PDB entry 8PEW | electron microscopy, 4.30 A resolution (low resolution: residue-level contacts below are approximate; hydrogen-bond / salt-bridge calls are withheld) | chains g and h of the 34 polymer chains in the assembly

# Chain g (and h)
Name: Polarity suppression protein
From: Enterobacteria phage P4
Notes: chain h of this document is another copy of the same molecule, construct and numbering; everything in this record applies to it too
UniProtKB: P05460 (VPSU_BPP4); residue numbers follow UniProt; this construct covers 1-190
Amino-acid sequence (190 residues; numbered 1 to 190; the number before each row is that of its first residue):
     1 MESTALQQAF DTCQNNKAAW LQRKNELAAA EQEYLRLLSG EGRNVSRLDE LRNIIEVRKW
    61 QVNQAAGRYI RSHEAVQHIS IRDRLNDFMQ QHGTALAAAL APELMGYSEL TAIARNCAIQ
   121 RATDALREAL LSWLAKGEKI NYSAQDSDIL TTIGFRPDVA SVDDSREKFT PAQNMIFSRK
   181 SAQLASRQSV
Unresolved in the structure: 1-3

# How chain g and chain h interact
Pairs across the interface (77; chain g residue first):
  Gln77(g) - Pro102(h)
  His78(g) - Arg121(h)
  Ile81(g) - Ala99(h)
  Ile81(g) - Pro102(h)
  Arg84(g) - Ala99(h)
  Leu85(g) - Ala99(h)
  Leu85(g) - Ala125(h)
  Leu85(g) - Ala129(h)
  Phe88(g) - Ala95(h)
  Phe88(g) - Leu96(h)
  Met89(g) - Ser132(h)
  Met89(g) - Trp133(h)
  Met89(g) - Lys136(h)
  Gln90(g) - Lys136(h)
  His92(g) - Phe88(h)
  His92(g) - His92(h)
  Gly93(g) - Trp133(h)
  Thr94(g) - Trp133(h)
  Ala95(g) - Phe88(h)
  Leu96(g) - Phe88(h)
  Ala97(g) - Trp133(h)
  Ala97(g) - Ile140(h)
  Ala98(g) - Asn141(h)
  Ala98(g) - Ser143(h)
  Ala99(g) - Ile81(h)
  Ala99(g) - Arg84(h)
  Ala99(g) - Leu85(h)
  Ala99(g) - Phe88(h)
  Leu100(g) - Ile81(h)
  Leu100(g) - Leu130(h)
  Ala101(g) - Ile140(h)
  Ala101(g) - Asn141(h)
  Ala101(g) - Tyr142(h)
  Pro102(g) - Gln77(h)
  Pro102(g) - Ile81(h)
  Pro102(g) - Tyr142(h)
  Pro102(g) - Leu150(h)
  Pro102(g) - Phe155(h)
  Pro102(g) - Arg156(h)
  Glu103(g) - Phe155(h)
  Glu103(g) - Arg156(h)
  Met105(g) - Ile140(h)
  Met105(g) - Phe155(h)
  Tyr107(g) - Leu134(h)
  Ile119(g) - Arg127(h)
  Ile119(g) - Leu134(h)
  Gln120(g) - Arg127(h)
  Arg121(g) - His78(h)
  Thr123(g) - Thr123(h)
  Ala125(g) - Leu85(h)
  Leu126(g) - Leu85(h)
  Leu126(g) - Leu126(h)
  Leu126(g) - Leu130(h)
  Arg127(g) - Ile119(h)
  Arg127(g) - Thr123(h)
  Ala129(g) - Leu85(h)
  Ala129(g) - Met89(h)
  Leu130(g) - Ala122(h)
  Ser132(g) - Met89(h)
  Trp133(g) - Met89(h)
  Trp133(g) - Gly93(h)
  Trp133(g) - Thr94(h)
  Trp133(g) - Ala97(h)
  Leu134(g) - Tyr107(h)
  Lys136(g) - Gln90(h)
  Glu138(g) - Thr94(h)
  Ile140(g) - Ala97(h)
  Ile140(g) - Ala98(h)
  Ile140(g) - Met105(h)
  Asn141(g) - Ala98(h)
  Tyr142(g) - Ala101(h)
  Tyr142(g) - Met105(h)
  Leu150(g) - Pro102(h)
  Phe155(g) - Pro102(h)
  Phe155(g) - Glu103(h)
  Phe155(g) - Met105(h)
  Arg156(g) - Pro102(h)
Also at the interface, not in a pair above, chain g (49 interface residues in all): Ser80, Asn86, Leu104, Ser108, Asn116, Glu128, Ser143
Also at the interface, not in a pair above, chain h (50 interface residues in all): Glu74, Ser80, Arg82, Asn86, Leu100, Leu104, Leu131, Glu138, Lys139

# Overview
49 residues of chain g face 50 of chain h across their interface.
Chain g and chain h are both Polarity suppression protein (Enterobacteria phage P4); the structure,
Rho-ATPgS-Psu complex III expanded, was determined by electron microscopy (same publication as 8PEU, 8PEX,
8PEY, 9GCS and 9GCT).
